PDB entry 1UBH | X-ray diffraction, 1.35 A resolution | chains S and L

== Chain S ==
Molecule: Periplasmic [NiFe] hydrogenase small subunit
From: Desulfovibrio vulgaris str. 'Miyazaki F'
Notes: EC 1.12.2.1
UniProt: P21853 (PHNS_DESVM); residues 1-267 here correspond to UniProt positions 51-317 (UniProt number = residue number + 50)
Amino-acid sequence (267 residues; row label = number of the first residue in the row):
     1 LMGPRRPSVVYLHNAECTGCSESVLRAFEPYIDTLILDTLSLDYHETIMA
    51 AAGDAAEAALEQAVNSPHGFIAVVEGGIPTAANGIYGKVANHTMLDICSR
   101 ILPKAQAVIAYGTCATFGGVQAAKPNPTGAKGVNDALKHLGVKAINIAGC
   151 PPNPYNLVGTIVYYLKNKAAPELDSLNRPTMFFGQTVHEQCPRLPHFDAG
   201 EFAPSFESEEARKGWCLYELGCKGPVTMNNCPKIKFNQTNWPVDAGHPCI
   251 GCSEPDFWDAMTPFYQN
Metal / ion sites: 4Fe-4S cluster Fe site 1: Cys17, Cys20, Cys114, Cys150; 4Fe-4S cluster Fe site 2: His188, Cys191, Cys216, Cys222; 3Fe-4S cluster Fe: Cys231, Cys249, Cys252
Ligand contacts:
  - 3Fe-4S cluster (F3S): Val187, Thr227, Asn229, Cys231, Phe236, Trp241, Pro242, Cys249, Ile250, Gly251, Cys252, Ser253
  - 4Fe-4S cluster (SF4), molecule 1: Glu16, Cys17, Thr18, Gly19, Cys20, Glu75, Gly112, Thr113, Cys114, Val120, Gly149, Cys150, Pro151
  - 4Fe-4S cluster (SF4), molecule 2: Val187, His188, Cys191, Arg193, Leu194, Phe197, Cys216, Leu217, Tyr218, Cys222, Gly224, Pro225, Val243

== Chain L ==
Molecule: Periplasmic [NiFe] hydrogenase large subunit
From: Desulfovibrio vulgaris str. 'Miyazaki F'
Notes: EC 1.12.2.1
UniProt: P21852 (PHNL_DESVM); residue numbers follow UniProt; this construct covers 19-552
Amino-acid sequence (534 residues; numbered 19 to 552; the number before each row is that of its first residue):
    19 SSYSGPIVVDPVTRIEGHLRIEVEVENGKVKNAYSSSTLFRGLEIILKGR
    69 DPRDAQHFTQRTCGVCTYTHALASTRCVDNAVGVHIPKNATYIRNLVLGA
   119 QYLHDHIVHFYHLHALDFVDVTAALKADPAKAAKVASSISPRKTTAADLK
   169 AVQDKLKTFVETGQLGPFTNAYFLGGHPAYYLDPETNLIATAHYLEALRL
   219 QVKAARAMAVFGAKNPHTQFTVVGGVTCYDALTPQRIAEFEALWKETKAF
   269 VDEVYIPDLLVVAAAYKDWTQYGGTDNFITFGEFPKDEYDLNSRFFKPGV
   319 VFKRDFKNIKPFDKMQIEEHVRHSWYEGAEARHPWKGQTQPKYTDLHGDD
   369 RYSWMKAPRYMGEPMETGPLAQVLIAYSQGHPKVKAVTDAVLAKLGVGPE
   419 ALFSTLGRTAARGIETAVIAEYVGVMLQEYKDNIAKGDNVICAPWEMPKQ
   469 AEGVGFVNAPRGGLSHWIRIEDGKIGNFQLVVPSTWTLGPRCDKNKLSPV
   519 EASLIGTPVADAKRPVEILRTVHSFDPCIACGVH
Swiss-Prot annotation at these positions:
  - binding site (Mg(2+)): Glu62, Leu498, His552
  - binding site (Ni(2+)): Cys81, Cys84, Cys546, Cys549
  - binding site (Fe cation): Cys84, Cys549
Metal / ion sites: Mg2+: Glu62, Leu498, His552; Ni ion: Cys81, Cys84, Cys546, Cys549 (together with carbon monoxide)
Ligand contacts: carbon monoxide / FNE: Glu34, Cys81, Val83, Cys84, Thr87, His88, Ala477, Pro478, Arg479, Leu482, Val500, Pro501, Ser502, Cys546, Cys549

== How chain S and chain L interact ==
Contacting residue pairs (173; chain S residue first):
  Leu1(S) with Gln182(L); Leu183(L), hydrogen bond (backbone-backbone); Gly184(L), hydrogen bond (backbone-backbone); Thr187(L), hydrogen bond (backbone-side chain)
  Met2(S) with Gln182(L)
  Gly3(S) with Gln182(L)
  Pro4(S) with Gln182(L), hydrogen bond (backbone-side chain)
  Arg5(S) with Thr180(L); Gln182(L)
  Arg6(S) with Phe177(L); Thr180(L), hydrogen bond; Gln182(L), hydrogen bond (backbone-side chain)
  His13(S) with His36(L), hydrogen bond (backbone-side chain)
  Asn14(S) with His36(L)
  Ala15(S) with Leu57(L), hydrophobic
  Glu16(S) with Glu34(L); His36(L); Ala548(L)
  Cys17(S) with Glu34(L); Arg59(L); Arg79(L); Thr80(L); Cys81(L); Gly82(L), hydrogen bond (backbone-backbone); His235(L)
  Thr18(S) with Glu34(L), hydrogen bond; Val83(L)
  Gly19(S) with Gly82(L); Pro234(L)
  Glu22(S) with Gly82(L); Val83(L); His122(L); Pro234(L)
  Ser23(S) with Pro234(L)
  Leu25(S) with Gln219(L), hydrogen bond (backbone-side chain); Val220(L)
  Arg26(S) with His122(L), hydrogen bond; Gln219(L), hydrogen bond; Ala223(L); Asn233(L)
  Phe28(S) with Arg224(L)
  Tyr31(S) with Arg217(L)
  Asp33(S) with Leu216(L); Arg217(L), salt bridge
  Thr34(S) with Arg217(L), hydrogen bond
  Ile36(S) with Phe177(L)
  Leu37(S) with Phe177(L), hydrophobic
  Asp38(S) with Lys173(L), salt bridge
  Ser41(S) with Gln182(L)
  Leu42(S) with Gly184(L); Pro185(L)
  Asp43(S) with Gly184(L)
  Tyr44(S) with Pro29(L)
  Glu46(S) with Thr31(L); Arg32(L), hydrogen bond (backbone-backbone); His36(L), salt bridge
  Thr47(S) with Arg32(L); Leu131(L)
  Ile48(S) with Arg32(L)
  Met49(S) with Thr31(L); Arg32(L), hydrogen bond (backbone-side chain); Pro185(L)
  Ala50(S) with Arg32(L), hydrogen bond (backbone-side chain); Leu134(L), hydrophobic; Pro185(L), hydrogen bond (backbone-backbone); Ala189(L), hydrophobic
  Ala51(S) with Thr31(L), hydrogen bond (backbone-side chain); Thr187(L); Asn188(L)
  Ala52(S) with Val27(L), hydrophobic; Pro29(L); Thr31(L); Tyr190(L), hydrogen bond (backbone-side chain)
  Gly53(S) with Val27(L); Asp28(L); Pro29(L), hydrogen bond (backbone-backbone)
  Ala55(S) with Asn188(L); Tyr190(L), hydrophobic
  Ala58(S) with Asn188(L)
  Ala59(S) with Thr187(L); Asn188(L), hydrogen bond (backbone-side chain)
  Ile85(S) with Tyr361(L), hydrophobic
  Tyr86(S) with Thr56(L); Leu57(L); Phe58(L), hydrogen bond (backbone-backbone); Trp372(L), hydrophobic
  Gly87(S) with Thr56(L); Leu57(L)
  Lys88(S) with Thr56(L), hydrogen bond (backbone-side chain); Tyr361(L), hydrogen bond
  Val89(S) with Pro29(L), hydrophobic; His36(L)
  Ala90(S) with Asp28(L), hydrogen bond (backbone-side chain)
  Asn91(S) with Asp28(L); Leu364(L)
  Met94(S) with His36(L); Leu57(L), hydrophobic
  Val120(S) with Ile64(L)
  Gln121(S) with Arg59(L); Ile64(L)
  Ala123(S) with Ile64(L); Arg68(L)
  Lys124(S) with Ile64(L); Arg68(L), hydrogen bond (backbone-side chain)
  Pro125(S) with Ile63(L), hydrophobic; Ile64(L)
  Pro127(S) with Arg59(L); Ile64(L)
  Thr128(S) with Phe58(L); Arg59(L)
  Cys150(S) with Arg79(L), hydrogen bond (backbone-side chain); His235(L)
  Pro151(S) with Pro234(L); His235(L)
  Phe206(S) with Val240(L), hydrophobic; Thr245(L); Tyr247(L), hydrogen bond (backbone-side chain); Cys460(L), hydrophobic
  Glu207(S) with Tyr247(L); Cys460(L); Pro462(L)
  Ser208(S) with Tyr247(L)
  Ala211(S) with Tyr247(L)
  Arg212(S) with Tyr247(L); Leu250(L); Asn457(L), hydrogen bond (side chain-backbone)
  Phe236(S) with Lys232(L)
  Asn237(S) with Arg224(L), hydrogen bond (backbone-side chain); Ala227(L); Lys232(L); Asn233(L), hydrogen bond (side chain-backbone)
  Gln238(S) with Arg224(L)
  Thr239(S) with Arg224(L); Ala227(L); Arg254(L), hydrogen bond; Glu257(L), hydrogen bond
  Asn240(S) with Ala227(L), hydrogen bond (side chain-backbone); Val228(L), hydrogen bond (side chain-backbone); Ala231(L); Arg254(L), hydrogen bond
  Trp241(S) with Ala231(L), hydrogen bond (backbone-backbone)
  Pro242(S) with Ala231(L), hydrophobic; Lys232(L); Gln237(L)
  Ala245(S) with Ala231(L), hydrophobic; Thr245(L), hydrogen bond (backbone-side chain); Cys246(L), hydrogen bond (backbone-backbone)
  Gly246(S) with Thr245(L)
  His247(S) with His75(L); Gln237(L); Thr239(L); Val240(L); Thr245(L)
  Pro248(S) with Gln237(L), hydrogen bond (backbone-side chain)
  Cys249(S) with Gln237(L)
  Ile250(S) with Gln237(L)
  Trp258(S) with Arg68(L), hydrogen bond (backbone-side chain); His75(L); Phe76(L); Arg79(L)
  Asp259(S) with Arg68(L), salt bridge
  Thr262(S) with Arg68(L); Asp72(L)
  Pro263(S) with Asp69(L); Asp72(L)
  Phe264(S) with Asp72(L), hydrogen bond (backbone-side chain); His75(L); Phe76(L), hydrophobic
  Tyr265(S) with Arg71(L); Gln74(L), hydrogen bond; His75(L); Thr239(L); Val240(L)
Interface residues without a listed pair, chain S (88 interface residues in all): Ala27, Ile32, Ala56, Glu57, Gln62, Pro79, Asp244, Gln266
Interface residues without a listed pair, chain L (84 interface residues in all): Ile33, Gly35, Arg38, Gly60, Leu61, His130, Gly181, Phe186, Tyr212, Phe229, Asp248, Pro359, Asp363, Val458, Ala461, Leu537

== In short ==
88 residues of chain S face 84 of chain L across their interface, with 43 hydrogen bonds and 4 salt bridges.
Among the polar pairs are Asp33(S)-Arg217(L), Asp38(S)-Lys173(L) and Glu46(S)-His36(L). Bound to chain S:
4Fe-4S cluster and 3Fe-4S cluster.
Chain S is Periplasmic [NiFe] hydrogenase small subunit and chain L is Periplasmic [NiFe] hydrogenase large
subunit, both from Desulfovibrio vulgaris str. 'Miyazaki F'; the structure, Three-dimensional Structure of The
Carbon Monoxide Complex of [NiFe]hydrogenase From Desulufovibrio vulgaris Miyazaki F, was determined by X-ray
diffraction (same publication as 1UBJ, 1UBK, 1UBL, 1UBM, 1UBO, 1UBR, 1UBT and 1UBU).
